Entry 6NIP (X-ray diffraction, 4.16 A resolution (low resolution: residue-level contacts below are approximate; hydrogen-bond / salt-bridge calls are withheld)); this record covers chains Z and L of the 6 polymer chains in the assembly.

# Chain Z
Name: Envelope protein E
From: Zika virus (isolate ZIKV/Human/French Polynesia/10087PF/2013)
UniProtKB: A0A024B7W1 (POLG_ZIKVF); residues 1-405 here correspond to UniProt positions 291-695 (UniProt number = residue number + 290)
Chain sequence (447 residues; each row starts with the number of its first residue):
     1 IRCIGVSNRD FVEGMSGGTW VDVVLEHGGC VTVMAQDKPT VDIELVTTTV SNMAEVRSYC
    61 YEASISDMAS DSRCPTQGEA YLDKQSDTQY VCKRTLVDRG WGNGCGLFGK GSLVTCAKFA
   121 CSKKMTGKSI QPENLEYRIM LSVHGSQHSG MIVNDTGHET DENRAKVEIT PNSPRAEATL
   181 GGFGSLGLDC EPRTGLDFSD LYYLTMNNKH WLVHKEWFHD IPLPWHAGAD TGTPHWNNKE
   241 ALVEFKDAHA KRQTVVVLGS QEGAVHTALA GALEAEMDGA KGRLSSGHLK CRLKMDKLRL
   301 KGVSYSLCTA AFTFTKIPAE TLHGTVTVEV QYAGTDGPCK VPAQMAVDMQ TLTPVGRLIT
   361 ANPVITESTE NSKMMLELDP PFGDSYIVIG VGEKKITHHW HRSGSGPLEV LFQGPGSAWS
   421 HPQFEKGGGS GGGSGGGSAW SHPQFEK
Unresolved in the structure: 230-233, 404-447
Construct notes: expression tag (406-447)
Cystine bridges: Cys-3/Cys-30, Cys-60/Cys-121, Cys-74/Cys-105, Cys-92/Cys-116, Cys-190/Cys-291, Cys-308/Cys-339

# Chain L
Name: MZ1 Light Chain
From: Homo sapiens
Chain sequence (216 residues; row label = number of the first residue in the row; note: 1 number in that range is skipped by the numbering (no residue carries it; nothing is unmodelled there); a row labelled like 27A-27B holds insertion residues (27A, then the next letters in order)):
     1 QSVLTQPPS
    11 ASGTPGQRVT ISCSGSR
27A-27B SN
    28 LGRNTVNWYQ QLPGVAPKLL IYSNNRRPSG VPDRFSGSKS DTSASLAISG LQSEDEADYF
    88 CAAWDDSL
95A-95C NGL
    96 YVFGTGTKVT VLGQPKAAPS VTLFPPSSEE LQANKATLVC LISDFYPGAV TVAWKADSSP
   156 VKAGVETTTP SKQSNNKYAA SSYLSLTPEQ WKSHRSYSCQ VTHEGSTVEK TVAPTEC
Unresolved in the structure: 211-212
Cystine bridges: Cys-23/Cys-88, Cys-135/Cys-194

# Chain Z / chain L interface
Pairs across the interface (20; chain Z residue first):
  Ser-304(Z) with Tyr-49(L); Ser-50(L); Arg-53(L)
  Tyr-305(Z) with Thr-32(L); Ser-50(L)
  Ser-306(Z) with Ser-50(L); Asn-52(L)
  Thr-335(Z) with Ser-67(L); Asp-68(L)
  Asp-336(Z) with Lys-66(L)
  Gly-337(Z) with Lys-66(L)
  Pro-338(Z) with Asn-31(L); Thr-32(L); Lys-66(L)
  Thr-366(Z) with Gly-29(L)
  Ser-368(Z) with Leu-28(L); Gly-29(L); Asp-68(L)
  Thr-369(Z) with Asp-68(L)
  Glu-370(Z) with Asp-68(L)
Interface residues without a listed pair, chain Z (12 interface residues in all): Glu-367
Interface residues without a listed pair, chain L (13 interface residues in all): Arg-30, Asn-51
Interface features reported in the paper:
  - epitope / paratope residues, chain L: Ser-50(L)

# Summary
12 residues of chain Z and 13 residues of chain L are in contact. The paper reports the epitope/paratope
residue Ser-50(L).
Here chain Z is Envelope protein E (Zika virus (isolate ZIKV/Human/French Polynesia/10087PF/2013)) and chain L
is MZ1 Light Chain (Homo sapiens). Entry 6NIP (Crystal structure of a human anti-ZIKV-DENV neutralizing
antibody MZ1 in complex with ZIKV E glycoprotein) was determined by X-ray diffraction, deposited together with
6MTX, 6MTY, 6NIS and 6NIU.
